4YAK - chains A and C of the 4 polymer chains in the assembly; structure by X-ray diffraction, 2.46 A resolution.

Chain A (and C):
Protein: alpha subunit of Acyl-CoA synthetase (NDP forming)
Source organism: Korarchaeum cryptofilum (strain OPF8)
Notes: chain C of this document is another copy of the same molecule, construct and numbering; everything in this record applies to it too
Reference sequence: B1L3C9 (B1L3C9_KORCO); numbering as in UniProt (aligned over 1-464)
Amino-acid sequence (464 residues; numbered 1 to 464; the number before each row is that of its first residue):
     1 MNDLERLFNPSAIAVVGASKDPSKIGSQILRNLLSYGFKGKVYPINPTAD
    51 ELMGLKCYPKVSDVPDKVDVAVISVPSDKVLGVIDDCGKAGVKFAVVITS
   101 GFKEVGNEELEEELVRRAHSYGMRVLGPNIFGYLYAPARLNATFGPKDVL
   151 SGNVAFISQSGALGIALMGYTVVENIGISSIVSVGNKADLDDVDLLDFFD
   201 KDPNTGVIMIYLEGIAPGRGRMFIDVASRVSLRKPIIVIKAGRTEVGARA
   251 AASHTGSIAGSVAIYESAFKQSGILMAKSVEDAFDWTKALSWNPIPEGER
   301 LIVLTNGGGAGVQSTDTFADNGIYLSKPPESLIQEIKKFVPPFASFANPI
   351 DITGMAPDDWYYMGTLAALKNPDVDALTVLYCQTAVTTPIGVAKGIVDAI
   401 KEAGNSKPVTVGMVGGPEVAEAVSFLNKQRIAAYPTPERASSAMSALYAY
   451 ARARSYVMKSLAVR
Not modelled in the structure: 1
Modified positions: His254 (N1-phosphonohistidine; NEP)
Ligand contacts:
  - acetyl coenzyme A (ACO): Gly354, Met355, Thr384
  - coenzyme A (COA): Val16, Gly17, Ala18, Ser19, Lys20, Lys24, Ile25, Ile45, Asn46, Pro47, Pro59, Ser74, Val75, Pro76, Lys79, Val83, Ile98, Thr99, Ser100, Asn129, Ile130, Phe131, Phe144, Gly161, Ala162
What the authors report for this chain:
  - post-translational modification sites: His254
  - catalytic residues: His254
  - binding site for acetyl coenzyme A: Phe131, Phe144, Gly161, Ala162, Ile165, Met355, Thr384
  - contacts within the chain: Ser160-His254 (hydrogen bond), Glu213-His254
  - specificity-determining residues: Phe144, Ala162, Ile165, Met355, Thr384, Ala385 (proposed by the authors, not directly observed)

Chain A / chain C interface:
Contacting residue pairs (94; chain A residue first):
  Gln28(A) - Ala385(C)
  Ser160(A) - Gly309(C)
  Ala162(A) - Asn306(C)
  Ala162(A) - Cys382(C)
  Leu163(A) - Gly309(C)
  Leu163(A) - Cys382(C)  hydrophobic
  Ile165(A) - Gln383(C)
  Ile165(A) - Thr384(C)
  Ala166(A) - Cys382(C)  hydrophobic
  Ala166(A) - Gln383(C)
  Ala166(A) - Val414(C)
  Ala166(A) - Gly415(C)
  Leu167(A) - Val414(C)  hydrophobic
  Gly169(A) - Gly415(C)
  Gly169(A) - Gly416(C)
  Tyr170(A) - Gly415(C)
  Tyr170(A) - Pro435(C)
  Val173(A) - Gly415(C)
  Val173(A) - Gly416(C)
  Val173(A) - Pro417(C)
  Tyr211(A) - Gly309(C)  hydrogen bond (side chain-backbone)
  Tyr211(A) - Gln313(C)  hydrogen bond
  Ile239(A) - Gln313(C)
  Lys240(A) - Gln313(C)
  Ala241(A) - Val312(C)  hydrophobic
  Ala241(A) - Gln313(C)
  Gly242(A) - Val312(C)
  Gly242(A) - Asp316(C)  hydrogen bond (backbone-side chain)
  Arg243(A) - Asp316(C)  hydrogen bond (backbone-side chain)
  Arg243(A) - Asp320(C)  salt bridge
  Thr244(A) - Asp316(C)  hydrogen bond
  Thr244(A) - Asp320(C)
  Val246(A) - Thr315(C)
  Val246(A) - Ala319(C)  hydrophobic
  Gly247(A) - Val312(C)
  Gly247(A) - Thr315(C)
  Gly247(A) - Asp316(C)
  Ala251(A) - Val312(C)  hydrophobic
  His254(A) - Gly307(C)
  His254(A) - Gly308(C)
  His254(A) - Gly309(C)
  Lys278(A) - Gln313(C)
  Ser279(A) - Glu438(C)
  Val280(A) - Glu438(C)  hydrogen bond (backbone-side chain)
  Glu281(A) - Glu281(C)
  Glu281(A) - Arg439(C)  salt bridge
  Asn306(A) - Ala162(C)
  Gly307(A) - His254(C)
  Gly308(A) - His254(C)
  Gly309(A) - Ser160(C)
  Gly309(A) - Leu163(C)
  Gly309(A) - Tyr211(C)  hydrogen bond (backbone-side chain)
  Gly309(A) - His254(C)
  Ala310(A) - Leu163(C)
  Val312(A) - Ala241(C)  hydrophobic
  Val312(A) - Gly242(C)
  Val312(A) - Gly247(C)
  Val312(A) - Ala251(C)  hydrophobic
  Gln313(A) - Tyr211(C)  hydrogen bond
  Gln313(A) - Ile239(C)
  Gln313(A) - Lys240(C)
  Gln313(A) - Ala241(C)
  Gln313(A) - Lys278(C)
  Thr315(A) - Val246(C)
  Thr315(A) - Gly247(C)
  Asp316(A) - Lys240(C)
  Asp316(A) - Gly242(C)  hydrogen bond (side chain-backbone)
  Asp316(A) - Arg243(C)  hydrogen bond (side chain-backbone)
  Asp316(A) - Thr244(C)  hydrogen bond
  Asp316(A) - Gly247(C)
  Ala319(A) - Val246(C)  hydrophobic
  Asp320(A) - Arg243(C)  salt bridge
  Asp320(A) - Thr244(C)
  Met355(A) - Ile25(C)  hydrophobic
  Cys382(A) - Ala162(C)
  Cys382(A) - Leu163(C)  hydrophobic
  Cys382(A) - Ala166(C)  hydrophobic
  Gln383(A) - Ile165(C)
  Gln383(A) - Ala166(C)
  Thr384(A) - Ile165(C)
  Ala385(A) - Gln28(C)
  Val414(A) - Ala166(C)
  Val414(A) - Leu167(C)  hydrophobic
  Gly415(A) - Ala166(C)
  Gly415(A) - Gly169(C)
  Gly415(A) - Tyr170(C)
  Gly415(A) - Val173(C)
  Gly416(A) - Gly169(C)
  Gly416(A) - Val173(C)
  Pro417(A) - Val173(C)
  Pro435(A) - Tyr170(C)
  Glu438(A) - Ser279(C)
  Glu438(A) - Val280(C)  hydrogen bond (side chain-backbone)
  Arg439(A) - Glu281(C)  salt bridge
Other interface residues (no listed pair), chain A (55 interface residues in all): Ile25, Phe144, Ala250, Thr317, Tyr324, Gly354, Thr436
Other interface residues (no listed pair), chain C (57 interface residues in all): Phe144, Glu213, Ala250, Ala310, Thr317, Tyr324, Asp351, Gly354, Met355, Thr436

Overview:
55 residues of chain A face 57 of chain C across their interface; the contacts include 12 hydrogen bonds and 4
salt bridges. Among the polar pairs are Arg243(A)-Asp320(C), Glu281(A)-Arg439(C) and Tyr211(A)-Gly309(C). From
the paper: the catalytic residue His254(A); a binding site for acetyl coenzyme A at Phe131(A), Phe144(A) and
Gly161(A) among others.
Both chains are alpha subunit of Acyl-CoA synthetase (NDP forming) (Korarchaeum cryptofilum (strain OPF8)).
Entry 4YAK (Ca. Korarchaeum cryptofilum dinucleotide forming Acetyl-coenzyme A synthetase 1 in complex with
coenzyme A, acetyl-coenzyme A ...) was determined by X-ray diffraction, deposited together with 4XYL, 4XYM,
4XZ3, 4Y8V, 4YAJ, 4YB8, 4YBZ and 5HBR.
